Entry 7XTD (electron microscopy, 3.90 A resolution); this record covers chains N and a of the 35 polymer chains in the assembly.

== Chain N ==
Molecule: 198-nt DNA strand
Sequence (198 nucleotides; row label = number of the first residue in the row; numbers below 1 keep their minus sign (DG-125 is residue -125)):
  -125 GCTTACGTCAGTCTGGCCATCTTTGTGTTTGGTGTGTTTGGGTGGTGGCC
   -75 GTTTTCGTTGTTTTTTTCTGTCTCGTGCCTGGTGTCTTGGGTGTAATCCC
   -25 CTTGGCGGTTAAAACGCGGGGGACAGCGCGTACGTGCGTTTAAGCGGTGC
    25 TAGAGCTGTCTACGACCAATTGAGCGGCCTCGGCACCGGGATTCTGAT
Disordered / not traced: -125 to -116, -26 to -16, 8-72

== Chain a ==
Name: Histone H3.3
From: Homo sapiens
UniProt: P84243 (H33_HUMAN); residues 0-135 here correspond to UniProt positions 1-136 (UniProt number = residue number + 1)
Sequence (139 residues; row label = number of the first residue in the row; numbers below 1 keep their minus sign (Gly-3 is residue -3)):
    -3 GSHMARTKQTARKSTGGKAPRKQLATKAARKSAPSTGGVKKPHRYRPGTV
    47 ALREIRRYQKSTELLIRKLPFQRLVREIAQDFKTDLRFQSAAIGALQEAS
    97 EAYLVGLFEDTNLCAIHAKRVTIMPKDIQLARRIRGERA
Disordered / not traced: -3 to 58, 135
Sequence notes: expression tag (-3 to -1)
Swiss-Prot annotation at these positions:
  - site: Ser31 (Interaction with ZMYND11)
  - modified residue: Arg2 (Asymmetric dimethylarginine), Thr3 (Phosphothreonine), Lys4 (Allysine), Gln5 (5-glutamyl dopamine), Thr6 (Phosphothreonine), Arg8 (Citrulline), Lys9 (N6,N6,N6-trimethyllysine), Ser10 (ADP-ribosylserine), Thr11 (Phosphothreonine), Lys14 (N6-(2-hydroxyisobutyryl)lysine), Arg17 (Asymmetric dimethylarginine), Lys18 (N6-(2-hydroxyisobutyryl)lysine), Lys23 (N6-(2-hydroxyisobutyryl)lysine), Arg26 (Citrulline), Lys27 (N6,N6,N6-trimethyllysine), Ser28 (ADP-ribosylserine), Ser31 (Phosphoserine), Lys36 (N6,N6,N6-trimethyllysine), Lys37 (N6-methyllysine), Tyr41 (Phosphotyrosine) and 9 more in UniProt
  - lipidation: Lys18 (N6-decanoyllysine)

== Chain N / chain a interface ==
Pairs across the interface - 13 pairs, chain N then chain a:
  DT-71(N) - Arg83(a)  hydrogen bond to the sugar
  DT-71(N) - Phe84(a)  phosphate contact
  DT-71(N) - Gln85(a)  phosphate contact
  DC-70(N) - Arg72(a)  salt bridge to the phosphate
  DC-70(N) - Arg83(a)  phosphate contact
  DC-70(N) - Phe84(a)  hydrogen bond to the phosphate
  DT-61(N) - Arg63(a)  hydrogen bond to the phosphate
  DT-60(N) - Arg63(a)  phosphate contact
  DT-50(N) - Arg116(a)  phosphate contact
  DT-50(N) - Val117(a)  hydrogen bond to the phosphate
  DT-50(N) - Thr118(a)  hydrogen bond to the phosphate
  DG-49(N) - Arg116(a)  salt bridge to the phosphate
  DG-49(N) - Met120(a)  phosphate contact
Also at the interface, not in a pair above, chain N (8 interface residues in all): DT-72, DG-51
Also at the interface, not in a pair above, chain a (13 interface residues in all): Gln68, Leu82, Ser86, Lys115

== Overview ==
8 residues of chain N and 13 residues of chain a are in contact; the contacts include 5 hydrogen bonds and 2
salt bridges. Polar contacts include DT-71(N)-Arg83(a), DC-70(N)-Phe84(a) and DT-61(N)-Arg63(a).
Chain N is a 198-nt DNA strand and chain a is Histone H3.3 (Homo sapiens); the structure, RNA polymerase II
elongation complex transcribing a nucleosome (EC58oct), was determined by electron microscopy (same
publication as 7XN7, 7XSE, 7XSX, 7XSZ, 7XT7 and 7XTI).
